9LD7 - chains A and K of the 12 polymer chains in the assembly; structure by electron microscopy, 3.40 A resolution.

# Chain A (and K)
Protein: Major capsid protein
Source organism: Enterobacteria phage N4
Notes: chain K of this document is another copy of the same molecule, construct and numbering; everything in this record applies to it too
UniProt: Q859Q5 (CAPSD_BPN4); numbering as in UniProt (aligned over 1-401)
Amino-acid sequence (401 residues; numbered 1 to 401; the number before each row is that of its first residue):
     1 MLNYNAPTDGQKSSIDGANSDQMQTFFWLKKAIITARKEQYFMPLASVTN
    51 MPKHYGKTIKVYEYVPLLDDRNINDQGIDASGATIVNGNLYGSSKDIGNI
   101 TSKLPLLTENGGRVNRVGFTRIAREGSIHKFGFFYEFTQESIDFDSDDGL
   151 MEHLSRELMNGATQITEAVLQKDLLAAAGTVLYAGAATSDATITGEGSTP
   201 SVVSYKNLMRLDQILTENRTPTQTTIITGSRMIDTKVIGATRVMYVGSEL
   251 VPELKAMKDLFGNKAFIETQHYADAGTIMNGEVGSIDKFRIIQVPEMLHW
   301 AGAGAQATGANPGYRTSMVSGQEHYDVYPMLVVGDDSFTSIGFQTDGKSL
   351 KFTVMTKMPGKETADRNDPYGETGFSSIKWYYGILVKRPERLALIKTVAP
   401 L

# How chain A and chain K interact
Pairs across the interface - 51 pairs, chain A then chain K:
  Lys-53(A) with Asp-143(K)
  His-54(A) with Ile-142(K), hydrogen bond (side chain-backbone); Asp-143(K), hydrogen bond (backbone-backbone); Asp-145(K), hydrogen bond (side chain-backbone); Ser-146(K); Asp-148(K)
  Gly-56(A) with Phe-144(K)
  Lys-57(A) with Glu-140(K), salt bridge; Phe-144(K)
  Lys-60(A) with Met-23(K)
  Tyr-62(A) with Asp-21(K), hydrogen bond (side chain-backbone); Gln-22(K); Met-23(K), hydrogen bond (side chain-backbone)
  Gln-76(A) with Met-1(K), hydrogen bond (side chain-backbone); Leu-2(K)
  Arg-116(A) with Met-1(K)
  Phe-119(A) with Ile-15(K)
  Thr-120(A) with Ile-15(K)
  Arg-121(A) with Ile-15(K), hydrogen bond (backbone-backbone); Asp-16(K), salt bridge; Gly-17(K); Ser-20(K), hydrogen bond (backbone-side chain); Gln-22(K)
  Ile-122(A) with Asn-19(K)
  Ala-123(A) with Asn-19(K)
  Lys-130(A) with Glu-372(K), salt bridge
  Phe-133(A) with Tyr-370(K)
  Phe-134(A) with Pro-369(K), hydrophobic; Tyr-370(K)
  Phe-343(A) with Phe-144(K), hydrophobic
  Met-355(A) with Gly-360(K); Lys-361(K); Ala-364(K), hydrophobic; Pro-369(K); Tyr-370(K)
  Thr-356(A) with Lys-361(K)
  Lys-357(A) with Lys-361(K), hydrogen bond (side chain-backbone); Ala-364(K), hydrogen bond (side chain-backbone)
  Thr-363(A) with Arg-366(K)
  Asp-365(A) with Asp-365(K); Arg-366(K), salt bridge
  Asp-368(A) with Arg-366(K), salt bridge
  Thr-373(A) with Arg-366(K), hydrogen bond
  Phe-375(A) with Ala-364(K), hydrophobic; Asp-365(K); Pro-369(K)
  Ser-377(A) with Pro-369(K)
  Lys-379(A) with Tyr-370(K); Glu-372(K), salt bridge
  Tyr-381(A) with Glu-140(K), hydrogen bond; Phe-144(K)
Interface residues without a listed pair, chain A (33 interface residues in all): Val-61, Tyr-64, Arg-124, Gly-132, Asn-367
Interface residues without a listed pair, chain K (26 interface residues in all): Ser-14

# In short
The interface between chain A and chain K involves 33 residues on one side and 26 on the other; the contacts
include 12 hydrogen bonds and 6 salt bridges. Polar pairs include Lys-57(A)/Glu-140(K), Arg-121(A)/Asp-16(K)
and Lys-130(A)/Glu-372(K).
Chain A and chain K are both Major capsid protein (Enterobacteria phage N4); the structure, The capsid of
mature phage N4, was determined by electron microscopy together with 9LBZ, 9LC0 and 9LC1 from the same study.
